Entry 7O3V (electron microscopy, 3.70 A resolution); this record covers chains G and H of the 10 polymer chains in the assembly.

# Chain G (and H)
Name: TrwI protein
From: Escherichia coli
Notes: chain H of this document is another copy of the same molecule, construct and numbering; everything in this record applies to it too
UniProtKB: O50333 (O50333_ECOLX); numbering as in UniProt (aligned over 1-342)
Sequence (342 residues; each row starts with the number of its first residue):
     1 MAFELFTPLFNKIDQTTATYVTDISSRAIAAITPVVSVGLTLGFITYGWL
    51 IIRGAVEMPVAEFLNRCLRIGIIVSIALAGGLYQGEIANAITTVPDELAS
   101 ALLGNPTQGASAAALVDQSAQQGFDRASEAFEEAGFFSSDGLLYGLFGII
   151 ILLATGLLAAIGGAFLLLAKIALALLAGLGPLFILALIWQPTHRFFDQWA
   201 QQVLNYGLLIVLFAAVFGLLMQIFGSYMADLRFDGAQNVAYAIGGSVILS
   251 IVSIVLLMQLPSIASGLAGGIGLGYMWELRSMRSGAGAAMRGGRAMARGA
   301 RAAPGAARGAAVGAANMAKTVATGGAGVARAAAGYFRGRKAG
Disordered / not traced: 1, 100-109, 273-342 (chain H: 1, 30-112, 273-342)
Sequence notes: conflict Gln-108 (Glu in O50333), Leu-152 (Pro in O50333), Leu-153 (Ala in O50333), Ala-154 (Gly in O50333), Thr-155 (Tyr in O50333), Leu-157 (Pro in O50333), Leu-158 (Ala in O50333), Ala-159 (Gly in O50333)

# Interface between chain G and chain H
Contacting residue pairs (38):
  Leu-5(G) / Gly-245(H)
  Leu-5(G) / Ile-248(H)  hydrophobic
  Phe-6(G) / Ile-248(H)  hydrophobic
  Leu-9(G) / Leu-249(H)  hydrophobic
  Lys-12(G) / Leu-219(H)
  Lys-12(G) / Ile-223(H)
  Ile-13(G) / Ile-223(H)  hydrophobic
  Thr-16(G) / Leu-219(H)
  Thr-17(G) / Leu-219(H)
  Gln-121(G) / Tyr-241(H)  hydrogen bond
  Phe-124(G) / Ala-240(H)
  Phe-124(G) / Tyr-241(H)  hydrophobic
  Phe-124(G) / Gly-244(H)
  Phe-124(G) / Ile-248(H)  hydrophobic
  Asp-125(G) / Tyr-241(H)  hydrogen bond
  Ser-128(G) / Asn-238(H)
  Ser-128(G) / Ala-240(H)
  Phe-131(G) / Phe-147(H)  hydrophobic
  Ala-134(G) / Leu-143(H)  hydrophobic
  Gly-135(G) / Leu-143(H)
  Ser-138(G) / Ser-139(H)
  Ser-138(G) / Asp-140(H)  hydrogen bond
  Gly-141(G) / Leu-143(H)
  Leu-142(G) / Leu-143(H)  hydrophobic
  Gly-145(G) / Leu-143(H)
  Leu-146(G) / Leu-146(H)  hydrophobic
  Leu-152(G) / Ile-243(H)  hydrophobic
  Gly-156(G) / Ile-248(H)
  Ala-159(G) / Ile-248(H)  hydrophobic
  Ala-160(G) / Ile-248(H)
  Ala-160(G) / Ile-251(H)  hydrophobic
  Ala-160(G) / Val-252(H)
  Ile-161(G) / Val-255(H)  hydrophobic
  Ala-164(G) / Val-252(H)  hydrophobic
  Ala-164(G) / Val-255(H)  hydrophobic
  Ala-164(G) / Leu-256(H)
  Phe-165(G) / Gln-259(H)
  Tyr-206(G) / Ile-263(H)
Also at the interface, not in a pair above, chain G (38 interface residues in all): Ala-2, Phe-3, Ser-139, Ile-149, Leu-153, Leu-157, Gly-163, Leu-167, Leu-168, Phe-195, Gln-202
Also at the interface, not in a pair above, chain H (27 interface residues in all): Leu-142, Ile-150, Val-247, Leu-267, Gly-270, Ile-271

# Overview
38 residues of chain G and 27 residues of chain H are in contact; the contacts include 3 hydrogen bonds. Polar
contacts include Gln-121(G)/Tyr-241(H), Asp-125(G)/Tyr-241(H) and Ser-138(G)/Asp-140(H).
Chain G and chain H are both TrwI protein (Escherichia coli); the structure, Stalk complex structure
(TrwJ/VirB5-TrwI/VirB6) from the fully-assembled R388 type IV secretion system, was determined by electron
microscopy together with 7O3J, 7O3T, 7O41 and 7OIU from the same study.
